5UWS - chains A and B of the 4 polymer chains in the assembly; structure by X-ray diffraction, 2.40 A resolution.

[Chain A]
Name: GTP-binding nuclear protein Ran
From: Homo sapiens
UniProt: P62826 (RAN_HUMAN); residues 1-216 here = UniProt positions 1-216
Sequence (237 residues; row label = number of the first residue in the row; numbers below 1 keep their minus sign (Met-20 is residue -20)):
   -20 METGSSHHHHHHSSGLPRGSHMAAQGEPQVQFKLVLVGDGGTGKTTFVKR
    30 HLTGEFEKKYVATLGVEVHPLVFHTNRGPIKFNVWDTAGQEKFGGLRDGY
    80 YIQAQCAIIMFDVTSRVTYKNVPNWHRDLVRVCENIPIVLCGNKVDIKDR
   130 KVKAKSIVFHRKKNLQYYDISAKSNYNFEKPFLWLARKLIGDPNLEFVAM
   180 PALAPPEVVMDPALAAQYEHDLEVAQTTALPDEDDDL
Unresolved in the structure: -20 to 8, 188-189
Construct notes: expression tag (-20 to 0)
Bound ions: Mg2+: Thr24, Thr42 (together with GMP-PNP)
Ligand contacts: GMP-PNP (GNP; phosphoaminophosphonic acid-guanylate ester): Gly17, Asp18, Gly19, Gly20, Thr21, Gly22, Lys23, Thr24, Thr25, Phe35, Glu36, Lys37, Lys38, Tyr39, Val40, Ala41, Thr42, Thr66, Ala67, Gly68, Gln69, Asn122, Lys123, Asp125, Ile126, Ser150, Ala151, Lys152
UniProt features mapped onto this chain:
  - region: Lys37 to Val45 (Switch-I), Gly68 to Gln84 (Switch-II), Asp211 to Leu216 (Interaction with RANBP1)
  - binding site (GTP): Asp18 to Thr25, Glu36 to Thr42, Gly68, Asn122 to Asp125, Ser150 to Lys152
  - site: Gln69 (Essential for GTP hydrolysis)
  - modified residue: Ala2 (N-acetylalanine), Thr24 (Phosphothreonine), Lys37 (N6-acetyllysine), Lys60 (N6-acetyllysine), Lys71 (N6-acetyllysine), Lys99 (N6-acetyllysine), Lys134 (N6-acetyllysine), Lys159 (N6-acetyllysine)
  - cross-link (Glycyl lysine isopeptide (Lys-Gly)): Lys71 (interchain with G-Cter in SUMO2), Lys152 (interchain with G-Cter in SUMO2)
  - mutagenesis: Gly19 (G19V: Blocks DNA replication; when associated with L-69), Thr24 (T24L: Has low binding affinity for GTP and GDP. Almost completely abolishes interaction with BIRC5; T24N: Has low binding affinity for GTP and GDP. Decreases nuclear import of proteins and RNA ...), Thr25 (T25A: Minor effect on the interaction with the alpha phosphate group of bound GTP), Lys37 (K37Q: Mimics acetylation; enhances the nuclear export of RELA/p65; K37R: Decreased acetylation), Tyr39 (Y39A: Abolishes steric hindrance that traps the essential Q-69 in an unreactive position, and causes slow GTP hydrolysis in wild-type ...), Gln69 (Q69L: Strongly decreased GTPase activity. Probably locked in the GTP-bound form. Loss of interaction with NUTF2. Decreases nuclear location and leads to cytoplasmic location during interphase ...), Glu70 (E70A: Strongly decreases the relase of bound GDP), Arg76 (R76E: Probable loss of interaction with NUTF2. Loss of transport to the nucleus), Lys134 (K134Q: Loss of normal mitotic chromosome segregation and defective mitotic spindle orientation; K134R: Loss of normal mitotic chromosome segregation and formation of sister chromatid bridges), Asp211 to Leu216 (No effect on GTPase activity. Abolishes interaction with RANBP1)

[Chain B]
Name: Ran-specific GTPase-activating protein 1
From: Saccharomyces cerevisiae
UniProt: P41920 (YRB1_YEAST); numbering as in UniProt (aligned over 62-201)
Sequence (143 residues; each row starts with the number of its first residue):
    59 GGSDIHFEPVVHLEKVDVKTMEEDEEVLYKVRAKLFRFDADAKEWKERGT
   109 GDCKFLKNKKTNKVRILMRRDKTLKICANHIIAPEYTLKPNVGSDRSWVY
   159 ACTADIAEGEAEAFTFAIRFGSKENADKFKEEFEKAQEINKKA
Unresolved in the structure: 59-62, 69-77
Construct notes: expression tag (59-61)

[Chain A / chain B interface]
Pairs across the interface (86; chain A residue first):
  Arg29(A) - Glu105(B)  salt bridge
  Thr32(A) - Glu105(B)
  Thr32(A) - Arg106(B)
  Thr32(A) - Arg128(B)  hydrogen bond (backbone-side chain)
  Gly33(A) - Glu105(B)
  Gly33(A) - Arg128(B)
  Glu34(A) - Lys104(B)  salt bridge
  Glu34(A) - Glu105(B)  hydrogen bond (backbone-backbone)
  Leu50(A) - Lys133(B)
  Val51(A) - Lys133(B)  hydrogen bond (backbone-side chain)
  Phe52(A) - Lys133(B)
  Phe157(A) - Lys130(B)
  Phe157(A) - Thr131(B)
  Glu158(A) - Lys130(B)
  Ala178(A) - Thr78(B)
  Ala178(A) - Arg127(B)
  Met179(A) - Arg127(B)  hydrogen bond (backbone-side chain)
  Met179(A) - Lys133(B)
  Met179(A) - Ile134(B)
  Pro180(A) - Thr78(B)
  Pro180(A) - Met79(B)  hydrophobic
  Pro180(A) - Ile134(B)
  Ala181(A) - Thr78(B)  hydrogen bond (backbone-backbone)
  Ala181(A) - Met79(B)
  Ala181(A) - Arg123(B)  hydrogen bond (backbone-side chain)
  Ala181(A) - Leu125(B)  hydrophobic
  Ala181(A) - Arg127(B)
  Ala181(A) - Ile134(B)  hydrophobic
  Leu182(A) - Met79(B)  hydrophobic
  Leu182(A) - Arg123(B)  hydrogen bond (backbone-side chain)
  Leu182(A) - Asn137(B)  hydrogen bond (backbone-side chain)
  Leu182(A) - Ile164(B)
  Ala183(A) - Ile164(B)
  Pro184(A) - Arg123(B)
  Pro184(A) - Asn137(B)
  Pro184(A) - His138(B)
  Pro184(A) - Ile139(B)
  Pro184(A) - Ile164(B)  hydrophobic
  Pro185(A) - Ile139(B)
  Pro185(A) - Ala162(B)  hydrophobic
  Pro185(A) - Ile164(B)
  Glu186(A) - Lys121(B)
  Glu186(A) - Ile139(B)
  Tyr197(A) - Ala171(B)
  Asp200(A) - Phe96(B)
  Asp200(A) - Ala98(B)
  Leu201(A) - Val157(B)  hydrophobic
  Val203(A) - Phe96(B)  hydrophobic
  Ala204(A) - Phe96(B)  hydrophobic
  Ala204(A) - Trp103(B)  hydrogen bond (backbone-side chain)
  Ala204(A) - Asn149(B)  hydrogen bond (backbone-side chain)
  Ala204(A) - Thr173(B)
  Gln205(A) - Lys147(B)
  Gln205(A) - Pro148(B)
  Gln205(A) - Asn149(B)  hydrogen bond (backbone-side chain)
  Gln205(A) - Val150(B)  hydrogen bond (backbone-backbone)
  Thr206(A) - Val150(B)
  Thr207(A) - Phe96(B)
  Thr207(A) - Lys101(B)
  Thr207(A) - Trp103(B)  hydrogen bond (backbone-side chain)
  Thr207(A) - Asn149(B)  hydrogen bond (backbone-side chain)
  Ala208(A) - Trp103(B)
  Ala208(A) - Asn149(B)
  Ala208(A) - Val150(B)
  Leu209(A) - Trp103(B)  hydrophobic
  Leu209(A) - Asn149(B)  hydrogen bond (backbone-side chain)
  Leu209(A) - Ser155(B)
  Leu209(A) - Ala175(B)  hydrophobic
  Leu209(A) - Arg177(B)
  Pro210(A) - Phe94(B)  hydrophobic
  Pro210(A) - Trp103(B)
  Pro210(A) - Arg177(B)  hydrogen bond (backbone-side chain)
  Asp211(A) - Arg177(B)  hydrogen bond (backbone-side chain)
  Glu212(A) - Gly151(B)
  Glu212(A) - Ser152(B)  hydrogen bond
  Glu212(A) - Arg154(B)  salt bridge
  Glu212(A) - Arg177(B)  salt bridge
  Asp214(A) - Arg154(B)  hydrogen bond (backbone-side chain)
  Leu216(A) - Arg90(B)
  Leu216(A) - Ala91(B)  hydrophobic
  Leu216(A) - Lys92(B)
  Leu216(A) - Thr108(B)
  Leu216(A) - Arg154(B)
  Leu216(A) - Arg177(B)  hydrogen bond (backbone-side chain)
  Leu216(A) - Phe178(B)
  Leu216(A) - Gly179(B)
Interface residues without a listed pair, chain A (40 interface residues in all): His30, Leu31, Phe35, Lys38, Phe176, Val177, Val187
Interface residues without a listed pair, chain B (55 interface residues in all): Glu80, Arg95, Glu102, Asp129, Leu132, Glu143, Tyr158, Ala159, Thr161, Ala165, Glu166, Asn198

[Summary]
The interface between chain A and chain B involves 40 residues on one side and 55 on the other, with 20
hydrogen bonds and 4 salt bridges. Among the polar pairs are Arg29(A)-Glu105(B), Glu34(A)-Lys104(B) and
Glu212(A)-Arg154(B). Bound to chain A: GMP-PNP.
Here chain A is GTP-binding nuclear protein Ran (Homo sapiens) and chain B is Ran-specific GTPase-activating
protein 1 (Saccharomyces cerevisiae). Entry 5UWS (Crystal Structure of X11L2 NES Peptide in complex with
CRM1-Ran-RanBP1) was determined by X-ray diffraction (same publication as 5UWH, 5UWI, 5UWJ, 5UWO, 5UWP, 5UWQ
and 4 further entries).
